Entry 2VCA (X-ray diffraction, 2.05 A resolution); this record covers chain A.

# Chain A
Protein: Alpha-N-acetylglucosaminidase
From: Clostridium perfringens
Notes: EC 3.2.1.50
UniProtKB: Q0TST1 (Q0TST1_CLOP1); residues 26-916 here = UniProt positions 26-916
Amino-acid sequence (891 residues; numbered 26 to 916; the number before each row is that of its first residue):
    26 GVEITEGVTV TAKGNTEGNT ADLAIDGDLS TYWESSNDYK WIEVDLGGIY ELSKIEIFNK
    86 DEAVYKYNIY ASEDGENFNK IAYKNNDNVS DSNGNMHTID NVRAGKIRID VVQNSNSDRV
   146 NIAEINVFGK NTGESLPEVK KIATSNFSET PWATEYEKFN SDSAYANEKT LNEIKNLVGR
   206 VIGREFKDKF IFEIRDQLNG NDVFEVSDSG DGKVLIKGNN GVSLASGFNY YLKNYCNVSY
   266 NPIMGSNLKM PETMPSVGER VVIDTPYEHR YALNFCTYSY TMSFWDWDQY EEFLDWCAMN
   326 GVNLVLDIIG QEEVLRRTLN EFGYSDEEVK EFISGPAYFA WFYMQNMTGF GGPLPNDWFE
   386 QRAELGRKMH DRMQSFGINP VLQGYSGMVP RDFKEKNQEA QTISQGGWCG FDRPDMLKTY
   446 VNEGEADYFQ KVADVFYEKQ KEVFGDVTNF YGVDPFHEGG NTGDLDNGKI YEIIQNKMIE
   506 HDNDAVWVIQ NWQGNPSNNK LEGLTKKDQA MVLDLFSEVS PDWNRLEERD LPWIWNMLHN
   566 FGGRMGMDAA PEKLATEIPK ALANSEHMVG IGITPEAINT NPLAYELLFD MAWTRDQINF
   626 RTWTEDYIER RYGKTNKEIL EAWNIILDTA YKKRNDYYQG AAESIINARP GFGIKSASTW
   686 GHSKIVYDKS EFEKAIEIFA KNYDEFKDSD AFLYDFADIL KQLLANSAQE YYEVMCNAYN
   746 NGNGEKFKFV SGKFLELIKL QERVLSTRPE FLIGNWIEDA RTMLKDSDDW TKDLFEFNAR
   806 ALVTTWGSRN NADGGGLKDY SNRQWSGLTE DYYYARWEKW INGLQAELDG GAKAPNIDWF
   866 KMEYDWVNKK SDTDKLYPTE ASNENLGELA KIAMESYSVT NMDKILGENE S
Not modelled in the structure: 913-916
Ion coordination: Ca2+: Leu48, Asp51, Asp53, Thr56, Ala148, Glu149
Ligand contacts: N-acetylglucosamine (NAG; 2-acetamido-2-deoxy-beta-D-glucopyranose): Asn299, Cys301, Tyr305, Trp366, Met369, Trp433, His482, Glu483, Trp517, Leu540, Leu563, Phe566, Glu601, Trp811, Leu822, Tyr825
From the paper describing this entry:
  - catalytic residues: Glu483, Glu601
  - binding site for N-acetylglucosamine: Glu483, Glu601
  - mutagenesis - E601A: abolished catalytic activity on pNP-alpha-GlcNAc
  - mutagenesis - E483A (20-fold): decreased catalytic activity

# Summary
Ligands of chain A: N-acetylglucosamine. Leu48, Asp51, Asp53, Thr56, Ala148 and Glu149 form the Ca2+ site.
From the paper: catalytic residues Glu483 and Glu601; E601A abolishes catalytic activity on pNP-alpha-GlcNAc.
Chain A is Alpha-N-acetylglucosaminidase (Clostridium perfringens); the structure, Family 89 glycoside
hydrolase from Clostridium perfringens in complex with beta-N-acetyl-D-glucosamine, was determined by X-ray
diffraction, deposited together with 2VC9, 2VCB and 2VCC.
